PDB entry 5AGR | X-ray diffraction, 1.30 A resolution | chain A

# Chain A
Name: Leucine--tRNA ligase
Organism: Mycobacterium tuberculosis
Notes: EC 6.1.1.4; fragment: editing domain (cp1), residues 309-513
Reference sequence: P9WFV1 (SYL_MYCTU); numbering as in UniProt (aligned over 309-513)
Amino-acid sequence (232 residues; row label = number of the first residue in the row):
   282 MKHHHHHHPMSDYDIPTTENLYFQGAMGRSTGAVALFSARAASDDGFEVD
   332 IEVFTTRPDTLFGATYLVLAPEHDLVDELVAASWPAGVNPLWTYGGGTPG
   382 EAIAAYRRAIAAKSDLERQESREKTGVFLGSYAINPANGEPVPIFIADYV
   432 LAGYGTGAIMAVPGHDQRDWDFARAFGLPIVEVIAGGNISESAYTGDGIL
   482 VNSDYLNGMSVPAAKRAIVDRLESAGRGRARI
Not modelled in the structure: 282-312, 323-329, 401-404
Differences from the reference sequence: expression tag (282-308)
Residues lining bound ligands: adduct (A52; 3-AMINOMETHYL-7-(ETHOXY)-3H-BENZO[C][1,2]OXABOROL-1-OL modified adenosine): Phe335, Thr336, Thr337, Arg338, Thr341, Tyr430, Val431, Leu432, Tyr435, Gly438, Ala439, Ile440, Met441, Ala442, Val443, His446, Asp447, Arg449, Asp450
Reported in the primary citation:
  - binding site for adduct: Thr336 to Thr337, Leu432, Tyr435, Met441, Asp447, Arg449, Asp450
  - mutagenesis - S311L, Y435C, D450Y: increased growth
  - specificity-determining residues: Asp447

# In short
Ligands of chain A: adduct. The paper reports a binding site for adduct at Thr336, Leu432 and Tyr435 among
others; S311L, Y435C and D450Y increase growth.
Chain A is Leucine--tRNA ligase (Mycobacterium tuberculosis); the structure, Crystal structure of the LeuRS
editing domain of Mycobacterium tuberculosis in complex with the adduct
(S)-3-(Aminomethyl)-7-ethoxybenzo[c][1,2]oxaborol-1(3H)-ol-AMP, was determined by X-ray diffraction together
with 5AGS and 5AGT from the same study.
